6MEJ - chains H and L of the 5 polymer chains in the assembly; structure by X-ray diffraction, 2.80 A resolution.

# Chain H
Molecule: antibody HEPC3 Heavy Chain
Organism: Homo sapiens
Notes: antibody fragment or engineered binder
Chain sequence (241 residues; row label = number of the first residue in the row; a row labelled like 82A-82C holds insertion residues (82A, then the next letters in order)):
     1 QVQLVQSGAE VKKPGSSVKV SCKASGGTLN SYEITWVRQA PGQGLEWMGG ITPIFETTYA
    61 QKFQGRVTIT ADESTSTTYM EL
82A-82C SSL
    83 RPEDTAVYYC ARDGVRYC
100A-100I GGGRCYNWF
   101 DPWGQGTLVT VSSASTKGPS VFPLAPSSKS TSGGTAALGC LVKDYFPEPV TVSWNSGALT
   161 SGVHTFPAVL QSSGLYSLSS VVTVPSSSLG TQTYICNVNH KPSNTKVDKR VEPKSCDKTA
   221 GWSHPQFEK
Disordered / not traced: 129-130, 216-229
Disulfide bonds: Cys22-Cys92, Cys100-Cys100E, Cys140-Cys196

# Chain L
Molecule: antibody HEPC3 Light Chain
Organism: Homo sapiens
Notes: antibody fragment or engineered binder
Chain sequence (214 residues; each row starts with the number of its first residue):
     1 DIQMTQSPSS LSASVGDRVT ITCRAGQNIN NYLNWYQQKP GKAPKVLIYA ASNLQSGVPS
    61 RFSGSGSGTD FTLTISSLQP EDFATYYCQQ SHSTVRTFGQ GTKVEIKRTV AAPSVFIFPP
   121 SDEQLKSGTA SVVCLLNNFY PREAKVQWKV DNALQSGNSQ ESVTEQDSKD STYSLSSTLT
   181 LSKADYEKHK VYACEVTHQG LSSPVTKSFN RGEC
Disordered / not traced: 214
Disulfide bonds: Cys23-Cys88, Cys134-Cys194

# Interface between chain H and chain L
Contacting residue pairs (70):
  Val37(H) with Phe98(L), hydrophobic
  Gln39(H) with Gln38(L), hydrogen bond; Tyr87(L)
  Gly44(H) with Tyr87(L)
  Leu45(H) with Pro44(L), hydrophobic; Tyr87(L), hydrophobic; Phe98(L)
  Trp47(H) with Thr94(L); Val95(L), hydrophobic; Arg96(L); Phe98(L), hydrophobic
  Thr58(H) with Thr94(L); Val95(L)
  Ala60(H) with Asp1(L)
  Gln61(H) with Asp1(L), hydrogen bond (backbone-side chain)
  Tyr91(H) with Ala43(L), hydrophobic
  Asp95(H) with Arg96(L), salt bridge
  Tyr99(H) with Tyr49(L), hydrophobic
  Arg100D(H) with Asn30(L); Tyr32(L), hydrogen bond
  Cys100E(H) with Tyr32(L)
  Tyr100F(H) with Asn31(L), hydrogen bond; Tyr32(L), hydrophobic; Ala50(L), hydrophobic
  Asn100G(H) with Asn34(L), hydrogen bond (backbone-side chain); Ser91(L)
  Trp100H(H) with Asn34(L); Val46(L); Tyr49(L), hydrophobic; Gln55(L), hydrogen bond
  Phe100I(H) with Tyr36(L), hydrogen bond (backbone-side chain); Val46(L); Phe98(L), hydrophobic
  Asp101(H) with Gln55(L), hydrogen bond
  Trp103(H) with Tyr36(L); Pro44(L)
  Phe122(H) with Ser121(L); Glu123(L); Gln124(L)
  Pro123(H) with Glu123(L)
  Leu124(H) with Phe118(L), hydrophobic; Val133(L), hydrophobic
  Ala125(H) with Phe118(L)
  Ala137(H) with Phe116(L), hydrophobic; Phe118(L); Leu135(L), hydrophobic
  Leu141(H) with Ser131(L)
  Lys143(H) with Ser131(L), hydrogen bond; Thr180(L)
  His164(H) with Asn137(L), hydrogen bond; Asn138(L), hydrogen bond; Asp167(L); Ser174(L), hydrogen bond
  Phe166(H) with Leu135(L), hydrophobic; Ser162(L); Thr164(L); Ser174(L); Leu175(L); Ser176(L)
  Pro167(H) with Ser162(L), hydrogen bond (backbone-side chain); Val163(L)
  Val169(H) with Gln160(L); Glu161(L); Ser162(L)
  Leu170(H) with Gln160(L), hydrogen bond (backbone-side chain)
  Gln171(H) with Gln160(L)
  Ser179(H) with Ser176(L), hydrogen bond
  Val181(H) with Leu135(L), hydrophobic
  Thr183(H) with Asn137(L)
  Lys214(H) with Glu213(L), hydrogen bond (side chain-backbone)
Interface residues without a listed pair, chain H (43 interface residues in all): Gln43, Tyr59, Gly104, Thr131, Leu138, Lys209, Ser215
Interface residues without a listed pair, chain L (44 interface residues in all): Lys42, Gln89, Gln100, Thr129

# In short
43 residues of chain H and 44 residues of chain L are in contact, with 16 hydrogen bonds and 1 salt bridge.
Polar contacts include Asp95(H)-Arg96(L), Gln39(H)-Gln38(L) and Gln61(H)-Asp1(L).
Chain H is antibody HEPC3 Heavy Chain and chain L is antibody HEPC3 Light Chain, both from Homo sapiens; the
structure, Crystal structure of Hepatitis C virus envelope glycoprotein E2 ectodomain in complex with human
antibodies HEPC3 ..., was determined by X-ray diffraction (same publication as 6MED, 6MEE, 6MEG, 6MEH, 6MEI
and 6MEK).
